PDB entry 7EKQ | electron microscopy, 3.60 A resolution | chains P and S of the 19 polymer chains in the assembly

[Chain P]
Name: Chaperonin 11
From: Chlamydomonas reinhardtii
Reference sequence: A8J3C3 (A8J3C3_CHLRE); residues 1-103 here correspond to UniProt positions 26-128 (UniProt number = residue number + 25)
Amino-acid sequence (103 residues; each row starts with the number of its first residue):
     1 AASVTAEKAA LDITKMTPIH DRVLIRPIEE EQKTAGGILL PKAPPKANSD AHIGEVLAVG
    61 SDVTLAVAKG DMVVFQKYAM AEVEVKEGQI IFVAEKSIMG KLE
Unresolved in the structure: 1-8

[Chain S]
Name: Cpn20 co-chaperonin subunit
From: Chlamydomonas reinhardtii
Reference sequence: A0A2K3DG79 (A0A2K3DG79_CHLRE); residues 1-194 here correspond to UniProt positions 23-216 (UniProt number = residue number + 22)
Amino-acid sequence (194 residues; numbered 1 to 194; the number before each row is that of its first residue):
     1 ATPVPKQFKA VKPVGDRVLV KVDKEEAKSV GGVLLPASVR NKPTAGSIIA LGDAKSVKLS
    61 DKVIYSKFAG TELELGGAEH VLLKEEDVIG VLSASEKIAQ LKPLSDRILI KGAKAEDKTS
   121 GGVLLATESA EKPTFGTVVA VGEGREDEET KALVKPNVTV GATVMYSKYS GTEFEEDGDN
   181 YIVVRESDIL AQLS

[Chain P / chain S interface]
Pairs across the interface - 30 pairs, chain P then chain S:
  Asn48(P) - Thr2(S)  hydrogen bond (backbone-side chain)
  Asn48(P) - Thr71(S)
  Asn48(P) - Glu72(S)  hydrogen bond (side chain-backbone)
  Asn48(P) - Leu73(S)
  Asp50(P) - Thr2(S)  hydrogen bond
  Asp50(P) - Pro3(S)
  Asp50(P) - Val4(S)
  Ala66(P) - Lys12(S)  hydrogen bond (backbone-side chain)
  Asp71(P) - Phe8(S)
  Val74(P) - Leu73(S)  hydrophobic
  Val74(P) - Leu82(S)  hydrophobic
  Ile98(P) - Val14(S)
  Met99(P) - Pro13(S)
  Met99(P) - Val14(S)  hydrogen bond (backbone-backbone)
  Met99(P) - Arg17(S)  hydrogen bond
  Met99(P) - Leu82(S)  hydrophobic
  Gly100(P) - Pro13(S)
  Lys101(P) - Val11(S)
  Lys101(P) - Lys12(S)  hydrogen bond (side chain-backbone)
  Leu102(P) - Val4(S)  hydrophobic
  Leu102(P) - Phe8(S)
  Leu102(P) - Val11(S)
  Leu102(P) - Leu73(S)  hydrophobic
  Glu103(P) - Pro5(S)
  Glu103(P) - Lys6(S)  salt bridge
  Glu103(P) - Gln7(S)  hydrogen bond (backbone-backbone)
  Glu103(P) - Phe8(S)  hydrogen bond (backbone-backbone)
  Glu103(P) - Lys9(S)  hydrogen bond (backbone-backbone)
  Glu103(P) - Val11(S)
  Glu103(P) - Leu75(S)
Interface residues without a listed pair, chain P (17 interface residues in all): Glu30, Lys46, Ala47, Thr64, Leu65, Met72
Interface residues without a listed pair, chain S (21 interface residues in all): Ala1, Ala10, Gly76

[Overview]
17 residues of chain P face 21 of chain S across their interface; the contacts include 10 hydrogen bonds and 1
salt bridge. Polar pairs include Glu103(P)-Lys6(S), Asn48(P)-Thr2(S) and Asn48(P)-Glu72(S).
Chain P is Chaperonin 11 and chain S is Cpn20 co-chaperonin subunit, both from Chlamydomonas reinhardtii; the
structure, CrClpP-S2c, was determined by electron microscopy together with 7EKO from the same study.
